PDB entry 7PTB | X-ray diffraction, 2.08 A resolution | chain A

== Chain A ==
Name: Centrosomal protein of 192 kDa
Source organism: Homo sapiens
Reference sequence: Q8TEP8 (CE192_HUMAN); residue numbers follow UniProt; this construct covers 1743-2092
Sequence (352 residues; row label = number of the first residue in the row):
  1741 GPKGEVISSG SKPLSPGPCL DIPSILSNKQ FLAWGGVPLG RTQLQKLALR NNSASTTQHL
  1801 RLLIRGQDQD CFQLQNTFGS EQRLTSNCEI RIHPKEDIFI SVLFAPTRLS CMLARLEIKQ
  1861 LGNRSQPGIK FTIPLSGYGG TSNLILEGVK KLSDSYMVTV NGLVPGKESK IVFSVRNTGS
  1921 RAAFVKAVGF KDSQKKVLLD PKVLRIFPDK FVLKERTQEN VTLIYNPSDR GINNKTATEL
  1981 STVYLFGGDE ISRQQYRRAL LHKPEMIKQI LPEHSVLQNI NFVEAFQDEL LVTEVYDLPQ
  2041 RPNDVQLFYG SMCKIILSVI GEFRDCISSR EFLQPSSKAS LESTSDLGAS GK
Not modelled in the structure: 1741-1762, 2080-2092
Differences from the reference sequence: expression tag (1741-1742)
Modified positions: Mse1852, Mse1897, Mse2006, Mse2052 (selenomethionine; parent Met)
Swiss-Prot annotation at these positions:
  - modified residue: Ser1755 (Phosphoserine)

== Summary ==
Chain A is Centrosomal protein of 192 kDa (Homo sapiens); the structure, Crystal structure of the SPD-2 domain
of human CEP192, was determined by X-ray diffraction (same publication as 7PT5).
